9EQ4 - chains X and Y of the 5 polymer chains in the assembly; structure by electron microscopy, 8.40 A resolution (very low resolution: no residue pairs are listed; an interface is given only as per-side residue counts).

[Chain X]
Name: IgE HMM5 heavy chain
Organism: Homo sapiens
Sequence (551 residues; each row starts with the number of its first residue):
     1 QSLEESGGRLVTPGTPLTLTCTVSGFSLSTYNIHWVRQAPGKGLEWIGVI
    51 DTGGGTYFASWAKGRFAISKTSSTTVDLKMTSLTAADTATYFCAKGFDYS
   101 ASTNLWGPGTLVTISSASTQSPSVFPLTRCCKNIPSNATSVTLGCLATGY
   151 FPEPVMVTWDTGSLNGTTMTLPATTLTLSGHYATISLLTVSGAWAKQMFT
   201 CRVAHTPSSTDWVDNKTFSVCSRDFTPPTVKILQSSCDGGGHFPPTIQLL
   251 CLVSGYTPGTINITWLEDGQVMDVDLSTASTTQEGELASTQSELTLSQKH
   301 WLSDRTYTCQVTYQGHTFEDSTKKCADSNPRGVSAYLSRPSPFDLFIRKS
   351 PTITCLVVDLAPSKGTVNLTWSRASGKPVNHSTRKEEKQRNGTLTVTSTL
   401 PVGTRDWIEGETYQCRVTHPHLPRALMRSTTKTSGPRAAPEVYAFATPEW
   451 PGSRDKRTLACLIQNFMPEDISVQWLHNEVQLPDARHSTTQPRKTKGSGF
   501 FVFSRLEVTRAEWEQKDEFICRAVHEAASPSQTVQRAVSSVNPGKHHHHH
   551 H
Not modelled in the structure: 545-551
Cystine bridges: Cys-21/Cys-93, Cys-131/Cys-221, Cys-145/Cys-201, Cys-251/Cys-309, Cys-355/Cys-415, Cys-461/Cys-521
Glycans and other covalent adducts: N-acetylglucosamine (NAG) linked to Asn-137, Asn-165, Asn-215, Asn-262, Asn-391

[Chain Y]
Name: IgE HMM5 light chain
Organism: Homo sapiens
Sequence (217 residues; row label = number of the first residue in the row):
     1 ELDMTQTPSSVSAPVGGSVTINCQSSQSVYGNNYLAWYQQKAGQPPKLLI
    51 YRASTLASGAPSRFKGSGSGTQFTLTISDLESDDAATYYCLGYYNGVINV
   101 FGGGTNVEIKRTVGAPSVFIFPPSDEQLKSGTASVVCLLNNFYPREAKVQ
   151 WKVDNALQSGNSQESVTEQDSKDSTYSLSSTLTLSKADYEKHKVYACEVT
   201 HQGLSSPVTKSFNRGEC
Cystine bridges: Cys-23/Cys-90, Cys-137/Cys-197

[How chain X and chain Y interact]
At this resolution (8 A) residue pairs are not listed: 51 residues of chain X and 50 of chain Y lie at the interface.
Cross-chain cystine bridges: Cys-130(X)/Cys-217(Y)

[Summary]
51 residues of chain X and 50 residues of chain Y are in contact. N-acetylglucosamine is covalently linked to
Asn-137(X), Asn-165(X), Asn-215(X), Asn-262(X) and Asn-391(X).
Chain X is IgE HMM5 heavy chain and chain Y is IgE HMM5 light chain, both from Homo sapiens; the structure,
Structure of IgE HMM5 bound to FceRIa cryo-EM class 5, was determined by electron microscopy together with
9EQ3 and 8R61 from the same study.
